7PGL - chain A; structure by X-ray diffraction, 2.63 A resolution.

[Chain A]
Molecule: Hedgehog-interacting protein
Organism: Homo sapiens
UniProtKB: Q96QV1 (HHIP_HUMAN); numbering as in UniProt (aligned over 39-209)
Sequence (183 residues; numbered 36 to 218; the number before each row is that of its first residue):
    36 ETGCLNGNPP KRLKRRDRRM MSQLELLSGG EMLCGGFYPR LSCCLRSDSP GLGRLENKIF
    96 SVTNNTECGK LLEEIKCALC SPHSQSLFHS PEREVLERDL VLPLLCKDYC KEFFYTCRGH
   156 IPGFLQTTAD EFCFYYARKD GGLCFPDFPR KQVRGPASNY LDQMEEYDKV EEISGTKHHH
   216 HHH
Not modelled in the structure: 49-67, 80-98, 125-134, 186-218
Disulfides: C39-C78, C69-C112, C79-C115, C103-C152, C141-C179, C145-C168
Differences from the reference sequence: expression tag (36-38, 210-218)
Swiss-Prot annotation at these positions:
  - glycosylation: N99 (N-linked (GlcNAc...) asparagine)

[In short]
Chain A is Hedgehog-interacting protein (Homo sapiens); the structure, HHIP-N, the N-terminal domain of the
Hedgehog-Interacting Protein (HHIP), apo-form, was determined by X-ray diffraction (same publication as 7PGK,
7PGM and 7PGN).
